Entry 4ZVP (X-ray diffraction, 2.50 A resolution); this record covers chains C and D of the 6 polymer chains in the assembly.

# Chain C
Protein: Caspase-7
Source organism: Homo sapiens
Notes: EC 3.4.22.60
Reference sequence: P55210 (CASP7_HUMAN), isoform P55210-3; residues 301-498 here correspond to UniProt positions 34-231 (UniProt number = residue number - 267)
Chain sequence (198 residues; numbered 301 to 498; the number before each row is that of its first residue):
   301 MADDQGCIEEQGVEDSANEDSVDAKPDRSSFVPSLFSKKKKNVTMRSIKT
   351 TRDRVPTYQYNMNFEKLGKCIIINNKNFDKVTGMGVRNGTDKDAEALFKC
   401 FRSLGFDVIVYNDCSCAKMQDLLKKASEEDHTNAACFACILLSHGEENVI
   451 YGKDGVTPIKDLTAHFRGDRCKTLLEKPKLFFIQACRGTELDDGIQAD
Unresolved in the structure: 301-356, 497-498

# Chain D
Protein: Caspase-7
Source organism: Homo sapiens
Notes: EC 3.4.22.60
Reference sequence: P55210 (CASP7_HUMAN), isoform P55210-3; residues 499-603 here correspond to UniProt positions 232-336 (UniProt number = residue number - 267)
Chain sequence (113 residues; each row starts with the number of its first residue):
   499 SGPINDTDANPRYKIPVEADFLFAYSTVPGYVSMRSPGRGSWFVQALCSI
   549 LEEHGKDLEIMQILTRVNDRVARHFESCSDDPHFHEKKQIPCVVSMLTKE
   599 LYFSQLEHHHHHH
Unresolved in the structure: 499-510, 604-611
Differences from the reference sequence: engineered mutation V530 (Tyr263 in P55210), M532 (Trp265 in P55210), C576 (Gln309 in P55210); expression tag (604-611)

# How chain C and chain D interact
Pairs across the interface - 102 pairs, chain C then chain D:
  T357(C) with K597(D)
  Y358(C) with K597(D); E598(D), hydrogen bond (backbone-backbone)
  Q359(C) with K597(D); E598(D); Y600(D)
  Y360(C) with D518(D), hydrogen bond; L595(D); T596(D), hydrogen bond (side chain-backbone); K597(D); E598(D), hydrogen bond (backbone-backbone)
  M362(C) with L599(D), hydrophobic; Y600(D); S602(D)
  R387(C) with R533(D)
  N388(C) with R533(D), hydrogen bond (backbone-side chain); P535(D)
  G389(C) with S534(D); P535(D); G538(D)
  K392(C) with G536(D); R537(D), hydrogen bond (side chain-backbone)
  D393(C) with G538(D); S539(D), hydrogen bond (side chain-backbone); V542(D)
  A396(C) with C546(D)
  L397(C) with V542(D), hydrophobic; C546(D)
  C400(C) with L549(D), hydrophobic
  F401(C) with L549(D), hydrophobic
  S403(C) with K554(D), hydrogen bond (backbone-side chain)
  L404(C) with G553(D); K554(D)
  F406(C) with F601(D), hydrophobic
  H444(C) with R533(D)
  E447(C) with P527(D); G528(D)
  I459(C) with Y523(D)
  T463(C) with F519(D); F521(D)
  F466(C) with F519(D)
  R467(C) with V515(D); E516(D); F519(D)
  G468(C) with V515(D), hydrogen bond (backbone-backbone)
  D469(C) with V515(D)
  E476(C) with I513(D); D518(D)
  K477(C) with D518(D)
  P478(C) with D518(D); L599(D), hydrophobic
  K479(C) with A517(D); D518(D), hydrogen bond (backbone-backbone); F519(D); L520(D), hydrogen bond (backbone-backbone)
  L480(C) with L520(D); L599(D), hydrophobic; F601(D), hydrophobic
  F481(C) with F519(D), hydrophobic; L520(D), hydrogen bond (backbone-backbone); F521(D); A522(D), hydrogen bond (backbone-backbone)
  F482(C) with A522(D); L545(D), hydrophobic
  I483(C) with A522(D), hydrogen bond (backbone-backbone); Y523(D), hydrophobic; S524(D), hydrogen bond (backbone-backbone)
  Q484(C) with S524(D), hydrogen bond; S531(D), hydrogen bond; M532(D); S539(D), hydrogen bond; F541(D)
  A485(C) with S524(D), hydrogen bond (backbone-side chain); T525(D); S531(D)
  C486(C) with Y529(D); V530(D), hydrophobic; S531(D), hydrogen bond (side chain-backbone)
  R487(C) with Y523(D); T525(D), hydrogen bond (side chain-backbone); V526(D); P527(D); G528(D), hydrogen bond (backbone-backbone); Y529(D), hydrogen bond (backbone-backbone); C590(D)
  G488(C) with G528(D); Y529(D), hydrogen bond (backbone-backbone); V530(D)
  T489(C) with G528(D), hydrogen bond (backbone-backbone); V530(D)
  E490(C) with G528(D), hydrogen bond (backbone-backbone); Y529(D); V530(D), hydrogen bond (backbone-backbone)
  L491(C) with Y529(D); V530(D), hydrophobic; H581(D)
  D492(C) with Y529(D); K585(D); K586(D), hydrogen bond (backbone-backbone)
  D493(C) with E584(D); K585(D), salt bridge
  G494(C) with K586(D)
Also at the interface, not in a pair above, chain C (49 interface residues in all): L367, V386, T390, L442, L475
Also at the interface, not in a pair above, chain D (49 interface residues in all): L562, F582, Q603

# Summary
The chain C/chain D interface involves 49 residues from each chain, with 28 hydrogen bonds and 1 salt bridge.
Polar contacts include D493(C)-K585(D), Y360(C)-D518(D) and Y360(C)-T596(D).
Chain C is Caspase-7 and chain D is Caspase-7, both from Homo sapiens; the structure, Caspase-7 Variant 2 (V2)
with reprogrammed substrate specificity due to Y230V/W232M/Q276C substitutions bound to DEVD inhibitor, was
determined by X-ray diffraction, deposited together with 4ZVO, 4ZVQ, 4ZVR, 4ZVS, 4ZVT and 4ZVU.
